Entry 6EQS (X-ray diffraction, 1.32 A resolution); this record covers chain A.

Chain A:
Name: NAD-dependent protein deacylase sirtuin-5, mitochondrial
From: Homo sapiens
Notes: EC 3.5.1.-
Reference sequence: Q9NXA8 (SIR5_HUMAN); residues 34-302 here = UniProt positions 34-302
Sequence (275 residues; numbered 28 to 302; the number before each row is that of its first residue):
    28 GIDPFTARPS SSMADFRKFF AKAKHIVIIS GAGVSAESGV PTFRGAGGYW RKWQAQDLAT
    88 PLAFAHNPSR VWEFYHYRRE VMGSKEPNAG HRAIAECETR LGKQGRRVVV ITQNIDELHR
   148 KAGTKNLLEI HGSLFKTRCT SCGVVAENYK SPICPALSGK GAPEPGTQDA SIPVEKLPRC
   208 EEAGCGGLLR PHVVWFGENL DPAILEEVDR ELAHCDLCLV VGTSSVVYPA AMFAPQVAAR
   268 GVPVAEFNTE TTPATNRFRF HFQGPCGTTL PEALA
Unresolved in the structure: 28-33
Construct notes: expression tag (28-33)
Ion coordination: Zn2+: Cys166, Cys169, Cys207, Cys212
Ligand contacts:
  - 1,3-butanediol (BU2): Ile180, Cys181, Pro182, Glu202, Lys203, Leu204, Pro205, Arg206, Glu208
  - BV8 (3-[[(Z)-C-[(2R,3R,4S,5R)-5-[[[[(2R,3S,4R,5R)-5-(6-aminopurin-9-yl)-3,4-bis(oxidanyl)oxolan-2-yl]methoxy-oxidanyl-phosphoryl]oxy-oxidanyl-phosphoryl]oxymethyl]-3,4-bis(oxidanyl)oxolan-2-yl]sulfanyl-N-[(5S)-6-[[(2S)-3-(1H-indol-3-yl)-1-oxidanylidene-1-(propan-2-ylamino)propan-2-yl]amino]-6-oxidanylidene-5-(phenylmethoxycarbonylamino)hexyl]carbonimidoyl]amino]propanoic acid): Gly58, Ala59, Gly60, Ala63, Glu64, Thr69, Phe70, Arg71, Gln83, Ala86, Tyr102, Arg105, Gln140, Asn141, Ile142, His158, Val220, Val221, Trp222, Phe223, Gly224, Glu225, Asn226, Leu227, Gly249, Thr250, Ser251, Ser252, Val253, Val254, Tyr255, Phe274, Asn275, Thr276, Glu277, Thr279, Gly291, Pro292, Cys293
Curated features (UniProtKB/Swiss-Prot):
  - active site: His158 (Proton acceptor)
  - binding site (NAD(+)): Gln140 to Asp143, Gly249 to Ser251, Asn275 to Glu277, Cys293
  - binding site (substrate): Tyr102, Arg105
  - binding site (Zn(2+)): Cys166, Cys169, Cys207, Cys212
  - mutagenesis: Thr69 (T69A: Abolishes enzyme activity), Tyr102 (Y102F: Increases the KM for desuccinylation), Arg105 (R105M: Increases the KM for desuccinylation. Does not affect deacetylase activity), His158 (H158A: Abolishes desuccinylation and deglutarylation activity)
What the authors report for this chain:
  - binding site for BV8: Tyr102, Arg105, Val221

Overview:
Bound to chain A: compound BV8 and 1,3-butanediol. Cys166, Cys169, Cys207 and Cys212 coordinate Zn2+. UniProt
lists active-site residue His158, 11 NAD+-binding residues, substrate-binding residues Tyr102 and Arg105 and 4
Zn2+-binding residues. From the paper: a binding site for BV8 at Tyr102, Arg105 and Val221.
Chain A is NAD-dependent protein deacylase sirtuin-5, mitochondrial (Homo sapiens); the structure, Human Sirt5
in complex with stalled peptidylimidate intermediate of inhibitory compound 29, was determined by X-ray
diffraction (same publication as 6ENX and 6EO0).
